4X99 - chains A and B; structure by X-ray diffraction, 2.50 A resolution.

# Chain A
Name: Ig gamma-1 chain C region
Organism: Homo sapiens
Reference sequence: P01857 (IGHG1_HUMAN); residues 225-447 here correspond to UniProt positions 108-330 (UniProt number = residue number - 117)
Amino-acid sequence (223 residues; row label = number of the first residue in the row):
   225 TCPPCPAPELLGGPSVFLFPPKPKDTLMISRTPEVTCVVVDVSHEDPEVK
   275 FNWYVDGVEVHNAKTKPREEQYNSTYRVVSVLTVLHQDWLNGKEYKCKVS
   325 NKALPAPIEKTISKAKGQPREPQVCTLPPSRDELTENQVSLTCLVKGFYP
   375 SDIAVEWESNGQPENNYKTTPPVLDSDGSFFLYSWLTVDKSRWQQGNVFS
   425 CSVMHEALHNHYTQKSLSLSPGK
Not modelled in the structure: 225-236, 445-447
Sequence notes: engineered mutation Cys349 (Tyr232 in P01857), Glu360 (Lys243 in P01857), Trp409 (Lys292 in P01857)
UniProt features mapped onto this chain:
  - glycosylation: Asn297 (N-linked (GlcNAc...) (complex) asparagine)
Disulfide bonds: Cys261-Cys321, Cys367-Cys425
Covalently attached groups: glycan linked to Asn297

# Chain B
Name: Ig gamma-1 chain C region
Organism: Homo sapiens
Reference sequence: P01857 (IGHG1_HUMAN); residues 225-447 here correspond to UniProt positions 108-330 (UniProt number = residue number - 117)
Amino-acid sequence (223 residues; row label = number of the first residue in the row):
   225 TCPPCPAPELLGGPSVFLFPPKPKDTLMISRTPEVTCVVVDVSHEDPEVK
   275 FNWYVDGVEVHNAKTKPREEQYNSTYRVVSVLTVLHQDWLNGKEYKCKVS
   325 NKALPAPIEKTISKAKGQPREPRVYTLPPCRDELTKNQVSLTCLVKGFYP
   375 SDIAVEWESNGQPENNYKTTPPVLVSDGSFTLYSKLTVDKSRWQQGNVFS
   425 CSVMHEALHNHYTQKSLSLSPGK
Not modelled in the structure: 225-237, 298-299, 445-447
Sequence notes: engineered mutation Arg347 (Gln230 in P01857), Cys354 (Ser237 in P01857), Val399 (Asp282 in P01857), Thr405 (Phe288 in P01857)
UniProt features mapped onto this chain:
  - glycosylation: Asn297 (N-linked (GlcNAc...) (complex) asparagine)
Disulfide bonds: Cys261-Cys321, Cys367-Cys425
Covalently attached groups: covalent link Asn276-Glu283; glycan linked to Asn297

# How chain A and chain B interact
Pairs across the interface - 36 pairs, chain A then chain B:
  Cys349(A) - Cys354(B)  disulfide
  Thr350(A) - Cys354(B)
  Leu351(A) - Pro352(B)
  Leu351(A) - Cys354(B)  hydrophobic
  Leu351(A) - Thr366(B)
  Pro352(A) - Leu351(B)
  Ser354(A) - Tyr349(B)
  Ser354(A) - Thr350(B)  hydrogen bond (side chain-backbone)
  Ser354(A) - Leu351(B)
  Asp356(A) - Tyr349(B)
  Glu357(A) - Tyr349(B)
  Glu360(A) - Arg347(B)  salt bridge
  Glu360(A) - Tyr349(B)
  Ser364(A) - Lys370(B)  hydrogen bond
  Thr366(A) - Leu351(B)
  Thr366(A) - Tyr407(B)  hydrogen bond
  Leu368(A) - Ser364(B)
  Lys370(A) - Glu357(B)
  Lys370(A) - Ser364(B)
  Lys392(A) - Leu398(B)
  Thr394(A) - Thr394(B)
  Thr394(A) - Val397(B)
  Val397(A) - Thr394(B)
  Leu398(A) - Lys392(B)
  Asp399(A) - Lys392(B)  salt bridge
  Asp399(A) - Lys409(B)  salt bridge
  Phe405(A) - Lys392(B)
  Phe405(A) - Lys409(B)
  Tyr407(A) - Thr366(B)  hydrogen bond
  Tyr407(A) - Tyr407(B)  hydrophobic
  Tyr407(A) - Lys409(B)
  Trp409(A) - Val397(B)  hydrophobic
  Trp409(A) - Val399(B)  hydrophobic
  Trp409(A) - Thr405(B)
  Trp409(A) - Tyr407(B)
  Thr411(A) - Lys370(B)  hydrogen bond
Interface residues without a listed pair, chain A (25 interface residues in all): Pro353, Thr393, Pro395, Ser400
Interface residues without a listed pair, chain B (26 interface residues in all): Pro353, Leu368, Asn390, Thr393, Pro395, Ser400, Ser408, Lys439
Disulfides between the chains: Cys349(A)-Cys354(B)

# In short
The interface between chain A and chain B involves 25 residues on one side and 26 on the other; the contacts
include 1 disulfide bond, 5 hydrogen bonds and 3 salt bridges. Polar contacts include Glu360(A)-Arg347(B),
Asp399(A)-Lys392(B) and Asp399(A)-Lys409(B).
Here chain A is Ig gamma-1 chain C region and chain B is Ig gamma-1 chain C region, both from Homo sapiens.
Entry 4X99 (Immunoglobulin Fc heterodimers variant) was determined by X-ray diffraction (same publication as
4X98).
